6A2I - chains A and D of the 4 polymer chains in the assembly; structure by X-ray diffraction, 2.40 A resolution.

== Chain A ==
Molecule: Chromatin protein Cren7
Source organism: Sulfolobus solfataricus (strain ATCC 35092 / DSM 1617 / JCM 11322 / P2)
UniProtKB: Q97ZE3 (CREN7_SULSO); numbering as in UniProt (aligned over 1-60)
Amino-acid sequence (60 residues; row label = number of the first residue in the row):
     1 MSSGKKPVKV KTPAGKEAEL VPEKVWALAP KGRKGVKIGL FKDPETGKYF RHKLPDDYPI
Unresolved in the structure: 1-4
UniProt features mapped onto this chain:
  - modified residue: Lys16 (N6-methyllysine)
  - mutagenesis: Lys24 (K24E: Slightly reduces the melting temperature of the protein. Slightly reduces affinity for calf thymus DNA and poly(dA-dT) oligonucleotides. Increases affinity for poly(dG-dC) oligonucleotide ...), Lys31 (K31E: Slightly reduces the melting temperature of the protein. Destabilizes complex with DNA. Slightly reduces affinity for calf thymus DNA and poly(dA-dT) oligonucleotides ...), Phe41 (F41A: Results in a significant protein misfolding, reduced thermostability, reduced ability to mediate DNA compaction and bridging ...), Lys42 (K42E: Slightly reduces the melting temperature of the protein. Slightly reduces affinity for calf thymus DNA and poly(dA-dT) oligonucleotides ...), Lys48 (K48E: Slightly reduces the melting temperature of the protein. Slightly reduces affinity for calf thymus DNA and poly(dA-dT) oligonucleotides ...)

== Chain D ==
Molecule: 18-nt DNA strand
Sequence (18 nucleotides; numbered 119 to 136; the number before each row is that of its first residue):
   119 CGTAGCTAAT TAGCTACG

== Interface between chain A and chain D ==
Contacting residue pairs (12):
  Leu28(A) - DA134(D)  base contact
  Arg33(A) - DG136(D)  base contact
  Val36(A) - DC135(D)  phosphate contact
  Val36(A) - DG136(D)  sugar contact
  Ile38(A) - DA134(D)  sugar contact
  Arg51(A) - DT133(D)  base contact
  Arg51(A) - DA134(D)  sugar contact
  His52(A) - DA134(D)  phosphate contact
  His52(A) - DC135(D)  salt bridge to the phosphate
  Lys53(A) - DA134(D)  phosphate contact
  Lys53(A) - DC135(D)  hydrogen bond to the phosphate
  Lys53(A) - DG136(D)  phosphate contact
Also at the interface, not in a pair above, chain A (9 interface residues in all): Pro30, Gly35

== Overview ==
9 residues of chain A and 4 residues of chain D are in contact, with 1 hydrogen bond and 1 salt bridge. Among
the polar pairs are Lys53(A)-DC135(D) and His52(A)-DC135(D). Curated annotation (UniProt) lists 5 mutagenesis
sites on chain A.
Chain A is Chromatin protein Cren7 (Sulfolobus solfataricus (strain ATCC 35092 / DSM 1617 / JCM 11322 / P2))
and chain D is an 18-nt DNA strand; the structure, Architectural roles of Cren7 in folding crenarchaeal
chromatin filament, was determined by X-ray diffraction, deposited together with 6A2H.
